Entry 6UU3 (X-ray diffraction, 4.00 A resolution (low resolution: residue-level contacts below are approximate; hydrogen-bond / salt-bridge calls are withheld)); this record covers chains FFF and 111 of the 9 polymer chains in the assembly.

# Chain FFF
Name: RNA polymerase sigma factor RpoS
Organism: Escherichia coli (strain K12)
UniProt: P13445 (RPOS_ECOLI); residues 1-328 here = UniProt positions 1-328
Sequence (336 residues; row label = number of the first residue in the row):
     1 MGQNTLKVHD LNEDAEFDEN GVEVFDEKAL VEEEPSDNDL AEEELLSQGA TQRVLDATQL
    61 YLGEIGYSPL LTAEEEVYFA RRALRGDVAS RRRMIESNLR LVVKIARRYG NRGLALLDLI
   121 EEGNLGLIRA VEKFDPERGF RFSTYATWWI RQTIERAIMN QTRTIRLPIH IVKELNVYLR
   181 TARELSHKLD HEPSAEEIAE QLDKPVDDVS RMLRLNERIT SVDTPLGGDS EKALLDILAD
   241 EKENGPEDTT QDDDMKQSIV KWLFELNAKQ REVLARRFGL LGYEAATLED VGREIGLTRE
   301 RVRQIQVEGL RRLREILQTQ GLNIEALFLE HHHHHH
Disordered / not traced: 1-52, 330-336
Differences from the reference sequence: conflict Gly2 (Ser in P13445), Glu33 (Gln in P13445); expression tag (329-336)
Swiss-Prot annotation at these positions:
  - DNA-binding region: Leu288 to Val307 (H-T-H motif)
  - region: Asp56 to Ala89 (Sigma-70 factor domain-1)
  - motif: Asp118 to Glu121 (Interaction with polymerase core subunit RpoC)
  - mutagenesis: Lys173 (K173E: Eliminates RpoS proteolysis. Lack of interaction with RssB), Glu174 (E174T: 2-fold increase in RpoS half-life. Does not affect interaction with RssB), Val177 (V177K: 3-fold increase in RpoS half-life), Tyr178 (Y178L: Does not affect RpoS half-life)

# Chain 111
Molecule: Synthetic DNA 50-MER (promoter non-template strand)
Sequence (50 nucleotides; row label = number of the first residue in the row):
    10 ACCTTGACAT CCCACCTCAC GTATGCTATA ATGTGTGCAG TCTGACGCGG
Disordered / not traced: 10-26, 45-47

# Interface between chain FFF and chain 111
Residue-residue contacts - 47 pairs, chain FFF then chain 111:
  Leu62(FFF) with DG42(111); DT43(111)
  Gly63(FFF) with DG42(111)
  Gly66(FFF) with DG42(111)
  Glu76(FFF) with DT41(111)
  Ser97(FFF) with DT41(111)
  Asn98(FFF) with DT41(111)
  Arg100(FFF) with DT41(111); DG42(111)
  Leu101(FFF) with DT41(111)
  Lys104(FFF) with DT41(111); DG42(111); DT43(111)
  Arg107(FFF) with DT43(111); DG44(111)
  Leu116(FFF) with DG44(111)
  Lys133(FFF) with DC35(111); DA37(111)
  Phe134(FFF) with DA37(111)
  Asp135(FFF) with DA37(111)
  Arg138(FFF) with DA37(111)
  Phe140(FFF) with DA37(111); DT38(111); DA39(111)
  Arg141(FFF) with DA37(111); DA39(111); DA40(111); DT41(111)
  Ser143(FFF) with DA39(111); DA40(111); DT41(111)
  Thr144(FFF) with DA37(111); DA39(111); DA40(111)
  Tyr145(FFF) with DT36(111); DA37(111)
  Thr147(FFF) with DA40(111)
  Trp148(FFF) with DT36(111); DA37(111)
  Trp149(FFF) with DC35(111); DT36(111)
  Gln152(FFF) with DC35(111); DT36(111)
  Arg156(FFF) with DT33(111)
  Ile169(FFF) with DA32(111)
  His170(FFF) with DT31(111); DA32(111)
Interface residues without a listed pair, chain FFF (31 interface residues in all): Thr58, Leu70, Arg129, Arg166
Interface residues without a listed pair, chain 111 (14 interface residues in all): DG34

# Summary
The interface between chain FFF and chain 111 involves 31 residues on one side and 14 on the other. UniProt
lists 4 mutagenesis sites on chain FFF.
Chain FFF is RNA polymerase sigma factor RpoS (Escherichia coli (strain K12)) and chain 111 is Synthetic DNA
50-MER (promoter non-template strand); the structure, E. coli sigma-S transcription initiation complex with a
4-nt RNA and a CTP ("Old" crystal soaked ..., was determined by X-ray diffraction, deposited together with
6UTV, 6UTW, 6UTX, 6UTY, 6UTZ, 6UU0 and 11 further entries.
